Entry 5G0S (X-ray diffraction, 1.74 A resolution); this record covers chains A and D of the 4 polymer chains in the assembly.

# Chain A (and D)
Molecule: Enoyl-[acyl-carrier-protein] reductase [NADH]
Organism: Mycobacterium tuberculosis
Notes: EC 1.3.1.9; chain D of this document is another copy of the same molecule, construct and numbering; everything in this record applies to it too
UniProt: P9WGR1 (INHA_MYCTU); numbering as in UniProt (aligned over 1-269)
Sequence (269 residues; row label = number of the first residue in the row):
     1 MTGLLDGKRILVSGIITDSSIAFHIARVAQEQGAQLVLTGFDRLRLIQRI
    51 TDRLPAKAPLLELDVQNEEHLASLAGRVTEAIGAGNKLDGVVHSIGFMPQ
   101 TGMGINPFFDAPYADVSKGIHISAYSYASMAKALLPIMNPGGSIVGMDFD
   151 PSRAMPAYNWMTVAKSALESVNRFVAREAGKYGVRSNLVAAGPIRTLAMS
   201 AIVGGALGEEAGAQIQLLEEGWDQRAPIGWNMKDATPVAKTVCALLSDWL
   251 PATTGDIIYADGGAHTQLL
Not modelled in the structure: 1, 197-204 (chain D: 1-2, 42-45)
Ligand contacts: NAD (nicotinamide-adenine-dinucleotide): Gly14, Ile15, Ile16, Ser20, Ile21, Phe41, Leu63, Asp64, Val65, Gln66, Ser94, Ile95, Gly96, Phe97, Ile122, Met147, Asp148, Phe149, Tyr158, Met161, Lys165, Ala191, Gly192, Pro193, Ile194, Thr196
Swiss-Prot annotation at these positions:
  - binding site (NAD(+)): Ser20, Ile21, Asp64, Val65, Ile95, Gly96, Lys165, Ile194
  - binding site (substrate): Tyr158
  - site: Phe149 (May act as an intermediate that passes the hydride ion from NADH to the substrate), Tyr158 (Transition state stabilizer)
  - modified residue: Thr266 (Phosphothreonine)
  - mutagenesis: Ser94 (S94A: Confers INH and ETH resistance. The mutant is 17 times more resistant to inhibition by the INH-NAD adduct ...), Asp148 (D148G: Confers pyridomycin resistance. Has no impact on the susceptibility to isoniazid and moxifloxacin. 14-fold decrease in NADH affinity, while no effect on catalytic activity), Tyr158 (Y158A: 1500-fold decrease in catalytic activity while no effect on lipid substrate affinity; Y158F: 24-fold decrease in catalytic activity while no effect on lipid substrate affinity ...), Lys165 (K165A/M: Loss of enzyme's ability to bind NADH; K165Q/R: No effect on the enzyme's catalytic ability or on its ability to bind NADH), Thr266 (T266A: No effect on catalytic activity. Loss of phosphorylation. Does not alter growth of M.tuberculosis ...)
What the authors report for this chain:
  - binding site for the ligand EEH: Phe97, Tyr158
  - catalytic residues: Tyr158 (citing earlier work)

# Interface between chain A and chain D
Pairs across the interface (71; chain A residue first):
  Leu4(A) - Leu4(D)  hydrophobic
  Leu4(A) - Trp249(D)  hydrophobic
  Val28(A) - Trp249(D)  hydrophobic
  Gln32(A) - Trp249(D)
  Arg173(A) - Thr266(D)
  Arg173(A) - Gln267(D)  hydrogen bond (backbone-side chain)
  Ala176(A) - Pro227(D)
  Arg177(A) - Gln267(D)  hydrogen bond
  Arg177(A) - Leu269(D)  hydrogen bond (side chain-backbone)
  Gly180(A) - Pro227(D)
  Val184(A) - Ile228(D)
  Arg185(A) - Ile228(D)
  Pro227(A) - Ala176(D)
  Pro227(A) - Gly180(D)
  Pro227(A) - Thr254(D)
  Ile228(A) - Val184(D)
  Ile228(A) - Pro251(D)
  Ile228(A) - Ala252(D)  hydrophobic
  Ile228(A) - Thr254(D)
  Pro237(A) - Pro251(D)  hydrophobic
  Pro237(A) - Ala252(D)  hydrophobic
  Lys240(A) - Trp249(D)
  Lys240(A) - Pro251(D)
  Thr241(A) - Trp249(D)
  Thr241(A) - Leu250(D)
  Ala244(A) - Trp249(D)
  Ala244(A) - Leu250(D)  hydrophobic
  Trp249(A) - Leu4(D)  hydrophobic
  Trp249(A) - Val28(D)  hydrophobic
  Trp249(A) - Gln32(D)
  Trp249(A) - Lys240(D)
  Trp249(A) - Thr241(D)
  Trp249(A) - Ala244(D)
  Leu250(A) - Thr241(D)
  Leu250(A) - Ala244(D)  hydrophobic
  Pro251(A) - Ile228(D)
  Pro251(A) - Pro237(D)  hydrophobic
  Ala252(A) - Ile228(D)  hydrophobic
  Ala252(A) - Trp230(D)  hydrophobic
  Ala252(A) - Pro237(D)  hydrophobic
  Ala252(A) - Tyr259(D)
  Ala252(A) - Ala260(D)
  Ala252(A) - Asp261(D)  hydrogen bond (backbone-backbone)
  Ala252(A) - Gly262(D)  hydrogen bond (backbone-backbone)
  Ala252(A) - Gly263(D)
  Thr253(A) - Tyr259(D)  hydrogen bond (side chain-backbone)
  Thr254(A) - Pro227(D)
  Thr254(A) - Ile228(D)
  Thr254(A) - Gly262(D)
  Thr254(A) - Gly263(D)
  Thr254(A) - Thr266(D)
  Gly255(A) - Thr266(D)
  Asp256(A) - Tyr259(D)
  Asp256(A) - His265(D)  salt bridge
  Ile258(A) - Ile258(D)  hydrophobic
  Tyr259(A) - Ala252(D)
  Tyr259(A) - Thr253(D)  hydrogen bond (backbone-side chain)
  Tyr259(A) - Asp256(D)
  Ala260(A) - Ala252(D)
  Asp261(A) - Ala252(D)  hydrogen bond (backbone-backbone)
  Gly262(A) - Ala252(D)  hydrogen bond (backbone-backbone)
  Gly262(A) - Thr254(D)
  Gly263(A) - Ala252(D)
  Gly263(A) - Thr254(D)
  His265(A) - Asp256(D)  salt bridge
  Thr266(A) - Arg173(D)
  Thr266(A) - Thr254(D)
  Thr266(A) - Gly255(D)
  Gln267(A) - Arg173(D)  hydrogen bond (side chain-backbone)
  Gln267(A) - Arg177(D)  hydrogen bond
  Leu269(A) - Arg177(D)  hydrogen bond (backbone-side chain)
Also at the interface, not in a pair above, chain A (36 interface residues in all): Trp230, Cys243, Asp248
Also at the interface, not in a pair above, chain D (36 interface residues in all): Arg185, Cys243, Asp248

# Overview
The chain A/chain D interface involves 36 residues from each chain, with 12 hydrogen bonds and 2 salt bridges.
Polar pairs include Asp256(A)-His265(D), Arg173(A)-Gln267(D) and Arg177(A)-Gln267(D). Bound to chain A: NAD.
From the paper: the catalytic residue Tyr158(A); a binding site for the ligand EEH at Phe97(A) and Tyr158(A).
Both chains are Enoyl-[acyl-carrier-protein] reductase [NADH] (Mycobacterium tuberculosis). Entry 5G0S (InhA
in complex with a DNA encoded library hit) was determined by X-ray diffraction (same publication as 5G0T,
5G0U, 5G0V and 5G0W).
